Entry 7RNO (solution NMR); this record covers chains A and B of the 3 polymer chains in the assembly.

# Chain A
Protein: Major histocompatibility complex class I-related gene protein
From: Homo sapiens
Reference sequence: chimeric construct of Q95460, C1ITJ8: residues 2-180 from Q95460 (HMR1_HUMAN) positions 23-201 (UniProt number = residue number + 21); residues 181-271 from C1ITJ8 positions 198-288 (UniProt number = residue number + 17)
Chain sequence (271 residues; each row starts with the number of its first residue):
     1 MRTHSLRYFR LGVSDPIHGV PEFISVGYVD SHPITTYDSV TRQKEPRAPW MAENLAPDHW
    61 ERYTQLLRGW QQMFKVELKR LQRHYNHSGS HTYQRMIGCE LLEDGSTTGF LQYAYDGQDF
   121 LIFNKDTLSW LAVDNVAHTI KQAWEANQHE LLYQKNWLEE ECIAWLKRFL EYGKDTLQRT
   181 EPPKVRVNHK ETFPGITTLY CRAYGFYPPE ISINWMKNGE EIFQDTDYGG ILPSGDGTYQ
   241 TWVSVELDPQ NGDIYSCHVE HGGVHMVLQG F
Unresolved in the structure: 1-3
Differences from the reference sequence: initiating methionine (1)
Ligand contacts: Acetyl 6-formylpterin (30W; N-(6-formyl-4-oxo-3,4-dihydropteridin-2-yl)acetamide): Tyr8, Lys44, Leu67, Trp70, Tyr153, Trp157, Glu161, Trp165
Swiss-Prot annotation at these positions:
  - binding site (5-(2-oxoethylideneamino)-6-(D-ribitylamino)uracil): Arg10, Ser25, Lys44, Arg95, Tyr153, Gln154
  - binding site (5-(2-oxopropylideneamino)-6-(D-ribitylamino)uracil): Arg10, Ser25, Lys44, Arg95, Tyr153, Gln154
  - binding site (7-hydroxy-6-methyl-8-(1-D-ribityl)lumazine): Arg10, Ser25, Lys44, Arg95, Tyr153, Gln154
  - binding site (8-(9H-purin-6-yl)-2-oxa-8-azabicyclo[3.3.1]nona-3,6-diene-4,6-dicarbaldehyde): Arg10, Lys44, His59, Arg95
  - binding site (2-amino-4-oxopteridine-6-carbaldehyde): Lys44
  - binding site (pyridoxal): Lys44
  - glycosylation: Asn86 (N-linked (GlcNAc...) asparagine)

# Chain B
Protein: Beta-2-microglobulin
From: Bos taurus
Reference sequence: P01888 (B2MG_BOVIN); residues 2-99 here correspond to UniProt positions 21-118 (UniProt number = residue number + 19)
Chain sequence (99 residues; row label = number of the first residue in the row):
     1 MIQRPPKIQV YSRHPPEDGK PNYLNCYVYG FHPPQIEIDL LKNGEKIKSE QSDLSFSKDW
    61 SFYLLSHAEF TPNSKDQYSC RVKHVTLEQP RIVKWDRDL
Unresolved in the structure: 1-2
Differences from the reference sequence: initiating methionine (1)

# Chain A / chain B interface
Residue-residue contacts (53; chain A residue first):
  Arg7(A) - Phe56(B)
  Phe9(A) - Phe56(B)
  Phe9(A) - Ser57(B)
  Leu11(A) - His32(B)
  Leu11(A) - Phe56(B)
  Leu11(A) - Phe62(B)
  His18(A) - Gln35(B)
  His18(A) - Val85(B)
  Gly19(A) - Gln35(B)
  Val20(A) - Pro33(B)
  Val20(A) - Gln35(B)
  Ile24(A) - Phe56(B)
  Val26(A) - Phe56(B)
  Tyr28(A) - Ser55(B)
  Tyr28(A) - Phe56(B)
  Arg47(A) - Asp53(B)
  Thr92(A) - His32(B)
  Gln94(A) - His32(B)
  Gln94(A) - Trp60(B)
  Met96(A) - Ser57(B)
  Met96(A) - Lys58(B)
  Met96(A) - Trp60(B)
  Gln112(A) - Lys58(B)
  Gln112(A) - Trp60(B)
  Tyr113(A) - Trp60(B)
  Ala114(A) - Trp60(B)
  Gly117(A) - Arg4(B)
  Gly117(A) - Trp60(B)
  Asp119(A) - Trp60(B)
  Arg186(A) - Pro15(B)
  Arg186(A) - Asp98(B)
  Asn188(A) - Leu99(B)
  Lys190(A) - Asp96(B)
  Arg202(A) - Asp98(B)
  Tyr204(A) - Arg13(B)
  Tyr204(A) - His14(B)
  Tyr204(A) - Pro15(B)
  Ile231(A) - Tyr27(B)
  Leu232(A) - Gln9(B)
  Leu232(A) - Tyr11(B)
  Leu232(A) - Tyr27(B)
  Pro233(A) - Tyr11(B)
  Pro233(A) - Asn25(B)
  Pro233(A) - Tyr27(B)
  Pro233(A) - Leu65(B)
  Ser234(A) - Arg13(B)
  Ser234(A) - Asn25(B)
  Gly235(A) - Leu65(B)
  Asp236(A) - Arg13(B)
  Gln240(A) - Tyr11(B)
  Gln240(A) - Ser12(B)
  Gln240(A) - Arg13(B)
  Trp242(A) - Gln9(B)
Interface residues without a listed pair, chain A (33 interface residues in all): Pro21, Phe110
Interface residues without a listed pair, chain B (26 interface residues in all): Pro34, Leu54

# In short
Chain A and chain B form an interface of 33 and 26 residues respectively. Bound to chain A: Acetyl
6-formylpterin. Curated annotation (UniProt) lists 6 residues binding
5-(2-oxoethylideneamino)-6-(D-ribitylamino)uracil, 6 residues binding
5-(2-oxopropylideneamino)-6-(D-ribitylamino)uracil, 6 residues binding
7-hydroxy-6-methyl-8-(1-D-ribityl)lumazine and 4 residues binding
8-(9H-purin-6-yl)-2-oxa-8-azabicyclo[3.3.1]nona-3,6-diene-4,6-dicarbaldehyde on chain A.
Chain A is Major histocompatibility complex class I-related gene protein (Homo sapiens) and chain B is
Beta-2-microglobulin (Bos taurus); the structure, Model of the Ac-6-FP/hpMR1/bB2m/TAPBPR complex from
integrated docking, NMR and restrained MD, was determined by solution NMR.
